PDB entry 8B0A | electron microscopy, 3.00 A resolution | chains F and I of the 11 polymer chains in the assembly

[Chain F]
Name: Histone H4
Organism: Xenopus laevis
UniProtKB: P62799 (H4_XENLA); residues 0-102 here correspond to UniProt positions 1-103 (UniProt number = residue number + 1)
Sequence (103 residues; each row starts with the number of its first residue; numbering starts at 0):
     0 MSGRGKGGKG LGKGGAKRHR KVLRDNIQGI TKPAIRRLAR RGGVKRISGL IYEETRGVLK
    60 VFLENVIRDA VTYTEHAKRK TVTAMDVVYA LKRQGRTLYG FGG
Not modelled in the structure: 0-19
UniProt features mapped onto this chain:
  - DNA-binding region: Lys16 to Lys20
  - modified residue: Ser1 (N-acetylserine), Arg3 (Asymmetric dimethylarginine), Lys5 (N6-(2-hydroxyisobutyryl)lysine), Lys8 (N6-(2-hydroxyisobutyryl)lysine), Lys12 (N6-(2-hydroxyisobutyryl)lysine), Lys16 (N6-(2-hydroxyisobutyryl)lysine), Lys20 (N6,N6,N6-trimethyllysine), Lys31 (N6-(2-hydroxyisobutyryl)lysine), Lys44 (N6-(2-hydroxyisobutyryl)lysine), Ser47 (Phosphoserine), Tyr51 (Phosphotyrosine), Lys59 (N6-(2-hydroxyisobutyryl)lysine), Lys77 (N6-(2-hydroxyisobutyryl)lysine), Lys79 (N6-(2-hydroxyisobutyryl)lysine), Tyr88 (Phosphotyrosine), Lys91 (N6-(2-hydroxyisobutyryl)lysine)
  - cross-link (Glycyl lysine isopeptide (Lys-Gly)): Lys31 (interchain with G-Cter in UFM1), Lys91 (interchain with G-Cter in ubiquitin)

[Chain I]
Molecule: DNA (149-MER) Widom 601 sequence
Sequence (160 nucleotides; each row starts with the number of its first residue; numbers below 1 keep their minus sign (DT-83 is residue -83)):
   -83 TCTAGGTGAC CATCAGAATC CCGGTGCCGA GGCCGCTCAA TTGGTCGTAG ACAGCTCTAG
   -23 CACCGCTTAA ACGCACGTAC GCGCTGTCCC CCGCGTTTTA ACCGCCAAGG GGATTACTCC
    37 CTAGTCTCCA GGCACGTGTC AGATATATAC ATCGATAGGC
Not modelled in the structure: -83 to -73

[Interface between chain F and chain I]
Contacting residue pairs (11):
  Arg35(F) with DC8(I), salt bridge to the phosphate
  Arg45(F) with DC8(I), phosphate contact
  Ile46(F) with DC7(I), sugar contact; DC8(I), hydrogen bond to the phosphate
  Ser47(F) with DC7(I), sugar contact
  Gly48(F) with DC7(I), hydrogen bond to the phosphate
  Arg78(F) with DG28(I), phosphate contact
  Lys79(F) with DG27(I), salt bridge to the phosphate; DG28(I), hydrogen bond to the phosphate
  Thr80(F) with DG27(I), hydrogen bond to the phosphate; DG28(I), hydrogen bond to the phosphate
Interface residues without a listed pair, chain F (9 interface residues in all): Lys44

[Overview]
The interface between chain F and chain I involves 9 residues on one side and 4 on the other, with 5 hydrogen
bonds and 2 salt bridges. Polar contacts include Ile46(F)-DC8(I), Gly48(F)-DC7(I) and Lys79(F)-DG28(I).
UniProt lists a DNA-binding region on chain F.
Chain F is Histone H4 (Xenopus laevis) and chain I is DNA (149-MER) Widom 601 sequence; the structure, Cryo-EM
structure of ALC1 bound to an asymmetric, site-specifically PARylated nucleosome, was determined by electron
microscopy.
